1YN7 - chains A and B of the 3 polymer chains in the assembly; structure by X-ray diffraction, 2.20 A resolution.

# Chain A
Protein: H-2 class I histocompatibility antigen, D-B alpha chain
Organism: Mus musculus
UniProtKB: P01899 (HA11_MOUSE); residues 2-274 here correspond to UniProt positions 26-298 (UniProt number = residue number + 24)
Chain sequence (273 residues; numbered 2 to 274; the number before each row is that of its first residue):
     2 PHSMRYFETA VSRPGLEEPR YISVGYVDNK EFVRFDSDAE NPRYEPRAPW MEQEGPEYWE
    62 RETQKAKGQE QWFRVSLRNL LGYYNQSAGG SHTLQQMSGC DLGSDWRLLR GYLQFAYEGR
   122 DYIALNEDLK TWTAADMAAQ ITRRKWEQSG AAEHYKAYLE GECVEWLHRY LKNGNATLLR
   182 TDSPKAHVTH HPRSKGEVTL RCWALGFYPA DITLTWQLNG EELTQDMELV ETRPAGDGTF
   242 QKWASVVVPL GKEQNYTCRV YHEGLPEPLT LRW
Disulfide bonds: Cys-101/Cys-164, Cys-203/Cys-259

# Chain B
Protein: Beta-2-microglobulin
Organism: Mus musculus
UniProtKB: P01887 (B2MG_MOUSE); residues 1-99 here correspond to UniProt positions 21-119 (UniProt number = residue number + 20)
Chain sequence (100 residues; row label = number of the first residue in the row; numbering starts at 0):
     0 MIQKTPQIQV YSRHPPENGK PNILNCYVTQ FHPPHIEIQM LKNGKKIPKV EMSDMSFSKD
    60 WSFYILAHTE FTPTETDTYA CRVKHDSMAE PKTVYWDRDM
Construct notes: initiating methionine (0)
Disulfide bonds: Cys-25/Cys-80

# Interface between chain A and chain B
Contacting residue pairs (55; chain A residue first):
  Arg-6(A) with Lys-58(B)
  Phe-8(A) with Phe-56(B); Lys-58(B)
  Glu-9(A) with Phe-56(B)
  Thr-10(A) with Phe-56(B); Phe-62(B)
  Val-12(A) with Pro-33(B), hydrophobic
  Tyr-27(A) with Ser-55(B); Tyr-63(B)
  Arg-35(A) with Asp-53(B), salt bridge; Met-54(B), hydrogen bond (side chain-backbone); Ser-55(B), hydrogen bond
  Arg-48(A) with Asp-53(B), salt bridge
  Thr-94(A) with His-31(B); Pro-33(B)
  Gln-96(A) with Phe-56(B); Trp-60(B), hydrogen bond (side chain-backbone); Phe-62(B)
  Gln-97(A) with Phe-56(B)
  Met-98(A) with Phe-56(B), hydrophobic; Lys-58(B); Trp-60(B), hydrophobic
  Gln-115(A) with Trp-60(B)
  Phe-116(A) with Trp-60(B)
  Ala-117(A) with Trp-60(B)
  Glu-119(A) with Ile-1(B); His-31(B), hydrogen bond (backbone-side chain)
  Gly-120(A) with His-31(B); Trp-60(B)
  Arg-121(A) with Ile-1(B)
  Asp-122(A) with Trp-60(B), hydrogen bond
  His-192(A) with Asp-98(B), salt bridge
  Arg-202(A) with Asp-98(B), hydrogen bond (side chain-backbone); Met-99(B)
  Trp-204(A) with Arg-97(B); Asp-98(B); Met-99(B)
  Leu-206(A) with Pro-14(B), hydrophobic
  Val-231(A) with Gln-8(B)
  Glu-232(A) with Gln-6(B); Gln-8(B)
  Arg-234(A) with Gln-8(B); Tyr-10(B); Tyr-26(B); Met-99(B), hydrogen bond (side chain-backbone)
  Pro-235(A) with Tyr-10(B), hydrogen bond (backbone-side chain); Asn-24(B); Tyr-26(B), hydrophobic
  Ala-236(A) with Arg-12(B), hydrogen bond (backbone-side chain); Asn-24(B), hydrogen bond (backbone-side chain)
  Gly-237(A) with Arg-12(B), hydrogen bond (backbone-side chain)
  Gln-242(A) with Tyr-10(B); Ser-11(B), hydrogen bond (side chain-backbone); Arg-12(B), hydrogen bond (side chain-backbone)
  Trp-244(A) with Met-99(B), hydrogen bond (side chain-backbone)
Other interface residues (no listed pair), chain A (34 interface residues in all): Glu-32, Thr-233, Asp-238
Other interface residues (no listed pair), chain B (25 interface residues in all): Ser-57, Asp-59, Leu-65

# Overview
34 residues of chain A and 25 residues of chain B are in contact; the contacts include 14 hydrogen bonds and 3
salt bridges. Among the polar pairs are Arg-35(A)/Asp-53(B), Arg-48(A)/Asp-53(B) and His-192(A)/Asp-98(B).
Chain A is H-2 class I histocompatibility antigen, D-B alpha chain and chain B is Beta-2-microglobulin, both
from Mus musculus; the structure, Crystal structure of a mouse MHC class I protein, H2-Db, in complex with a
mutated peptide ..., was determined by X-ray diffraction together with 1YN6 from the same study.
